8SQ9 - chains A and G of the 7 polymer chains in the assembly; structure by electron microscopy, 2.90 A resolution.

# Chain A
Name: RNA-directed RNA polymerase
From: Severe acute respiratory syndrome coronavirus 2
Notes: EC 2.7.7.48
UniProtKB: P0DTD1 (R1AB_SARS2); residues 1-932 here correspond to UniProt positions 4393-5324 (UniProt number = residue number + 4392)
Amino-acid sequence (932 residues; each row starts with the number of its first residue):
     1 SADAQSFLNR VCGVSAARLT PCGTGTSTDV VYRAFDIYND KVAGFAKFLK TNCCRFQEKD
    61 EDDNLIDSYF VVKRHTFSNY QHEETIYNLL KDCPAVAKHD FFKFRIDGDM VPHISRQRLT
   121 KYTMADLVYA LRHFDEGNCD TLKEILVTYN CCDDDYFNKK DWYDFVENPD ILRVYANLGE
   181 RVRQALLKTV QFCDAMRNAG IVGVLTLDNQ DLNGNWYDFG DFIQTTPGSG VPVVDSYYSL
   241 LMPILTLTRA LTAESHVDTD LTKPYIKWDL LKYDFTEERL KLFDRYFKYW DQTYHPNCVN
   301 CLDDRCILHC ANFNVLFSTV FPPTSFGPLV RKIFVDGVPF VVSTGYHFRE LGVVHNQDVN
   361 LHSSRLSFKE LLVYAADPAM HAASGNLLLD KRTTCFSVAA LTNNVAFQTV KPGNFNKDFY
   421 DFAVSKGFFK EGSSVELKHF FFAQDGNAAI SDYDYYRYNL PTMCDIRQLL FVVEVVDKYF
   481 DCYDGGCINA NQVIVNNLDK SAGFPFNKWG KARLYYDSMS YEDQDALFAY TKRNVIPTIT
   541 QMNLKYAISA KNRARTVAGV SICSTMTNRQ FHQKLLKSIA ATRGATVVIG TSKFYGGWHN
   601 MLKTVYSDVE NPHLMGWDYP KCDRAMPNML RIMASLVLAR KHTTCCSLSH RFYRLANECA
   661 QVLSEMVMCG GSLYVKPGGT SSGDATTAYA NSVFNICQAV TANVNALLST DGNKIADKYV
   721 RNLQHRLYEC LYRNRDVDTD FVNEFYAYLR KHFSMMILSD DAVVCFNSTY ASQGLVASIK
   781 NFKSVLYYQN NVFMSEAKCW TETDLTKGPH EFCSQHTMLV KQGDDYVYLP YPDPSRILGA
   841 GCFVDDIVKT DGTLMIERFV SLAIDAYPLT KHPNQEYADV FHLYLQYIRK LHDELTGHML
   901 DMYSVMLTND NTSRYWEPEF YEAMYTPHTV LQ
Not modelled in the structure: 1-3, 930-932
Ion coordination: Mg2+ site 1: Asp208 (together with nsp9); Mg2+ site 2: Asp218 (together with nsp9); Zn2+ site 1: His295, Cys301, Cys306, Cys310; Mg2+ site 3: Asp618, Asp761 (shared with 1 residue of chain P); Mg2+ site 4: Asp618, Tyr619, Asp760 (together with nsp9); Zn2+ site 2: His642, Cys645, Cys646
Small-molecule neighbours:
  - nsp9 (WSB; 5'-O-[(S)-hydroxy{[(S)-hydroxy(phosphonooxy)phosphoryl]methyl}phosphoryl]uridine), molecule 1: Phe35, Ile37, Asn39, Lys41, Val42, Phe48, Leu49, Lys50, Lys73, Arg116, Asp208, Asn209, Tyr217, Asp218, Asn713
  - nsp9 (WSB), molecule 2: Lys545, Arg553, Arg555, Asp618, Tyr619, Pro620, Lys621, Cys622, Asp623, Ser682, Thr687, Asn691, Ser759, Asp760, Lys798
UniProt features mapped onto this chain:
  - region: Lys545 to Arg555 (Interaction with RMP Remdesivir), Thr582 to Pro620 (RdRp Palm N-ter)
  - active site: Ser759, Asp760, Asp761
  - binding site (Mn(2+)): Asn209, Asp218
  - binding site (Zn(2+)): His295, Cys301, Cys306, Cys310, Cys487, His642, Cys645, Cys646
  - site: Gln932 (Cleavage)
Reported in the primary citation:
  - binding site for nsp9: Asn39, Lys73, Asn713
  - catalytic residues: Lys50, Lys73 (proposed by the authors, not directly observed)

# Chain G
Name: Non-structural protein 9
From: Severe acute respiratory syndrome coronavirus 2
UniProtKB: P0DTD1 (R1AB_SARS2); residues 1-113 here correspond to UniProt positions 4141-4253 (UniProt number = residue number + 4140)
Amino-acid sequence (113 residues; numbered 1 to 113; the number before each row is that of its first residue):
     1 NNELSPVALR QMSCAAGTTQ TACTDDNALA YYNTTKGGRF VLALLSDLQD LKWARFPKSD
    61 GTGTIYTELE PPCRFVTDTP KGPKVKYLYF IKGLNNLNRG MVLGSLAATV RLQ
Not modelled in the structure: 58-62, 80-83, 108-113
UniProt features mapped onto this chain:
  - site: Gln113 (Cleavage)

# How chain A and chain G interact
Residue-residue contacts (34):
  Asp36(A) - Asn2(G)
  Ile37(A) - Asn1(G)
  Tyr38(A) - Asn1(G)  hydrogen bond (backbone-backbone)
  Tyr38(A) - Asn2(G)
  Tyr38(A) - Glu3(G)  hydrogen bond (backbone-backbone)
  Tyr38(A) - Pro6(G)  hydrophobic
  Asn39(A) - Asn1(G)  hydrogen bond
  Asn39(A) - Glu3(G)
  Asn39(A) - Pro6(G)
  Asp40(A) - Pro6(G)
  Val202(A) - Leu4(G)  hydrophobic
  Val202(A) - Gly100(G)
  Val204(A) - Asn2(G)
  Val204(A) - Leu4(G)  hydrophobic
  Thr206(A) - Asn2(G)
  Asp221(A) - Asn2(G)
  Ile223(A) - Leu4(G)  hydrophobic
  Ile223(A) - Leu103(G)
  Ile223(A) - Gly104(G)
  Thr226(A) - Arg74(G)  hydrogen bond (side chain-backbone)
  Thr226(A) - Phe75(G)
  Val231(A) - Asn96(G)
  Pro232(A) - Asn96(G)
  Val233(A) - Asn96(G)
  Tyr289(A) - Asn96(G)
  Asp291(A) - Asn95(G)
  Asp291(A) - Asn96(G)
  Tyr728(A) - Asn2(G)  hydrogen bond
  Arg733(A) - Asn2(G)  hydrogen bond
  Arg733(A) - Glu3(G)  hydrogen bond (side chain-backbone)
  Arg733(A) - Leu4(G)  hydrogen bond (side chain-backbone)
  Arg733(A) - Leu97(G)
  Arg735(A) - Asn95(G)
  Asp736(A) - Lys36(G)  salt bridge
Other interface residues (no listed pair), chain A (24 interface residues in all): Gly203, Thr225, Ser229, Ser236
Other interface residues (no listed pair), chain G (17 interface residues in all): Ser5, Cys73, Arg99
The authors on this interface:
  - pairs named by the authors: Asn39(A)-Asn1(G) (hydrogen bond)
  - interface residues, chain A: Tyr38(A), Tyr728(A), Arg733(A)
  - interface residues, chain G: Asn2(G), Glu3(G), Leu4(G), Gly100(G), Gly104(G)

# Summary
Chain A and chain G form an interface of 24 and 17 residues respectively, with 8 hydrogen bonds and 1 salt
bridge. Among the polar pairs are Asp736(A)-Lys36(G), Asn39(A)-Asn1(G) and Thr226(A)-Arg74(G). The authors
report a hydrogen bond between Asn39(A) and Asn1(G). The paper reports catalytic residues Lys50(A) and
Lys73(A); a binding site for nsp9 at Asn39(A), Lys73(A) and Asn713(A).
Here chain A is RNA-directed RNA polymerase and chain G is Non-structural protein 9, both from Severe acute
respiratory syndrome coronavirus 2. Entry 8SQ9 (SARS-CoV-2 replication-transcription complex bound to nsp9 and
UMPCPP, as a pre-catalytic NMPylation intermediate) was determined by electron microscopy (same publication as
8SQJ and 8SQK).
